PDB entry 6XIE | X-ray diffraction, 1.43 A resolution | chains B and I of the 3 polymer chains in the assembly

Chain B:
Protein: Proprotein convertase subtilisin/kexin type 9
From: Homo sapiens
Notes: EC 3.4.21.-
UniProt: Q8NBP7 (PCSK9_HUMAN); residue numbers follow UniProt; this construct covers 153-452
Sequence (308 residues; each row starts with the number of its first residue):
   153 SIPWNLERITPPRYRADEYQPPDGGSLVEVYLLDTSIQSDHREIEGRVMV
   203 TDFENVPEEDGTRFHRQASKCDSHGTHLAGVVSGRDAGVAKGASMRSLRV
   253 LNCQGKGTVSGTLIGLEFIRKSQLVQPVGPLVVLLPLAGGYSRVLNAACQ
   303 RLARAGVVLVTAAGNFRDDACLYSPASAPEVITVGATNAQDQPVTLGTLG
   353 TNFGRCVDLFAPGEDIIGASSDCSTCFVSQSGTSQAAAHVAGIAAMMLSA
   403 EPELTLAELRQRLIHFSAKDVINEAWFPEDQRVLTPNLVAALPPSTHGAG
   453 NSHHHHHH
Unresolved in the structure: 164-173, 213-219, 447-460
Differences from the reference sequence: expression tag (453-460)
Cystine bridges: C223-C255, C323-C358, C375-C378

Chain I:
Protein: Peptide 77
Sequence (9 residues; each row starts with the number of its first residue):
     1 XAAXXQTXX
Modified positions: Z9J (3-{[(3-{[(2-aminoethyl)sulfanyl]methyl}phenyl)methyl]sulfanyl}propanoic acid) at position 1, APD (3-methylphenylalanine) at position 4, FTR (fluorotryptophane) at position 5, 0A1 (O-methyl-L-tyrosine) at position 8, 3WX (2-methyl-L-proline) at position 9; A3 (D-alanine; DAL)
Covalent attachments: covalent link Z9J_1-3WX_9; covalent link APD_4-Q6

Chain B / chain I interface:
Contacting residue pairs (29; chain B residue first):
  S153(B) with Z9J_1(I)
  I154(B) with Z9J_1(I)
  P155(B) with Z9J_1(I); 0A1_8(I)
  D238(B) with 0A1_8(I)
  A239(B) with 0A1_8(I)
  D367(B) with A2(I)
  I369(B) with Z9J_1(I); FTR_5(I); 3WX_9(I)
  S372(B) with APD_4(I)
  D374(B) with APD_4(I)
  C375(B) with Q6(I)
  T377(B) with Q6(I), hydrogen bond (side chain-backbone); T7(I); 0A1_8(I)
  C378(B) with APD_4(I); FTR_5(I); Q6(I), hydrogen bond
  F379(B) with APD_4(I); FTR_5(I), hydrogen bond (backbone-backbone); T7(I); 0A1_8(I); 3WX_9(I)
  V380(B) with A3(I); FTR_5(I)
  S381(B) with A2(I); A3(I), hydrogen bond (side chain-backbone); FTR_5(I)

Overview:
Chain B and chain I form an interface of 15 and 9 residues respectively; the contacts include 4 hydrogen
bonds. Polar contacts include T377(B)-Q6(I), C378(B)-Q6(I) and S381(B)-A3(I).
Chain B is Proprotein convertase subtilisin/kexin type 9 (Homo sapiens) and chain I is Peptide 77; the
structure, PCSK9(deltaCRD) in complex with cyclic peptide 77, was determined by X-ray diffraction together
with 6XIB, 6XIC, 6XID and 6XIF from the same study.
